PDB entry 4QV7 | X-ray diffraction, 2.60 A resolution | chains E and F of the 28 polymer chains in the assembly

Chain E:
Name: Proteasome subunit alpha type-6
Source organism: Saccharomyces cerevisiae
Notes: EC 3.4.25.1
UniProt: P40302 (PSA6_YEAST); residues 0-233 here correspond to UniProt positions 1-234 (UniProt number = residue number + 1)
Sequence (234 residues; row label = number of the first residue in the row; numbering starts at 0):
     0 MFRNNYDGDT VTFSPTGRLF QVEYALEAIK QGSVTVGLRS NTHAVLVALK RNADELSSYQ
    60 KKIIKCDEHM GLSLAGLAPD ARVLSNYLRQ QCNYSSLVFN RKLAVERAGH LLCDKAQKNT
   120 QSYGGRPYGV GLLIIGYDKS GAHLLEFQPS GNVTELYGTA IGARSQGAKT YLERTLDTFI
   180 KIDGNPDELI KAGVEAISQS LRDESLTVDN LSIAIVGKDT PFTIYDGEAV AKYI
Not modelled in the structure: 0-2
Swiss-Prot annotation at these positions:
  - modified residue: Ser13 (Phosphoserine)
  - cross-link: Lys190 (Glycyl lysine isopeptide (Lys-Gly) (interchain with G-Cter in ubiquitin))

Chain F:
Name: Probable proteasome subunit alpha type-7
Source organism: Saccharomyces cerevisiae
Notes: EC 3.4.25.1
UniProt: P21242 (PSA7_YEAST); residues -3 to 284 here correspond to UniProt positions 1-288 (UniProt number = residue number + 4)
Sequence (288 residues; row label = number of the first residue in the row; numbers below 1 keep their minus sign (Met-3 is residue -3)):
    -3 MTSIGTGYDL SNSVFSPDGR NFQVEYAVKA VENGTTSIGI KCNDGVVFAV EKLITSKLLV
    57 PQKNVKIQVV DRHIGCVYSG LIPDGRHLVN RGREEAASFK KLYKTPIPIP AFADRLGQYV
   117 QAHTLYNSVR PFGVSTIFGG VDKNGAHLYM LEPSGSYWGY KGAATGKGRQ SAKAELEKLV
   177 DHHPEGLSAR EAVKQAAKII YLAHEDNKEK DFELEISWCS LSETNGLHKF VKGDLLQEAI
   237 DFAQKEINGD DDEDEDDSDN VMSSDDENAP VATNANATTD QEGDIHLE
Not modelled in the structure: -3 to 1, 245-284
Swiss-Prot annotation at these positions:
  - modified residue: Thr-2 (N-acetylthreonine)

How chain E and chain F interact:
Pairs across the interface (61; chain E residue first):
  Asn4(E) - Leu6(F)
  Tyr5(E) - Asp5(F)  hydrogen bond
  Tyr5(E) - Leu6(F)  hydrophobic
  Thr9(E) - Arg126(F)
  Val10(E) - Gln19(F)
  Val10(E) - Ser124(F)
  Val10(E) - Val125(F)
  Val10(E) - Arg126(F)
  Thr11(E) - Leu6(F)
  Thr11(E) - Gln19(F)
  Phe12(E) - Gln19(F)
  Phe12(E) - Tyr22(F)  hydrophobic
  Phe12(E) - Ala23(F)  hydrophobic
  Phe12(E) - Arg126(F)
  Phe12(E) - Pro127(F)
  Ser13(E) - Tyr22(F)
  Pro14(E) - Tyr22(F)  hydrophobic
  Pro14(E) - Lys25(F)
  Thr15(E) - Lys25(F)
  Gly16(E) - Tyr22(F)
  Gly16(E) - Lys25(F)
  Gly16(E) - Ala26(F)
  Leu18(E) - Leu77(F)  hydrophobic
  Leu18(E) - Arg126(F)
  His109(E) - Arg82(F)
  Cys112(E) - Arg82(F)
  Asp113(E) - Arg82(F)  salt bridge
  Asp113(E) - Asn86(F)
  Gln116(E) - Pro79(F)
  Gln116(E) - Asp80(F)
  Gln116(E) - His83(F)  hydrogen bond
  Gln116(E) - Arg126(F)
  Thr119(E) - Arg126(F)  hydrogen bond (backbone-side chain)
  Gln120(E) - His119(F)
  Gln120(E) - Val125(F)
  Gln120(E) - Arg126(F)  hydrogen bond (backbone-backbone)
  Gln120(E) - Phe128(F)
  Ser121(E) - Ser124(F)
  Tyr122(E) - Ser124(F)  hydrogen bond (backbone-backbone)
  Ser149(E) - Pro79(F)
  Gly150(E) - Pro79(F)
  Asn151(E) - Ile78(F)
  Asn151(E) - Pro79(F)
  Thr153(E) - Leu55(F)
  Thr153(E) - Asn60(F)
  Glu154(E) - Val56(F)
  Glu154(E) - Lys59(F)
  Glu154(E) - Asn60(F)  hydrogen bond (backbone-side chain)
  Leu155(E) - Leu54(F)
  Leu155(E) - Leu55(F)
  Leu155(E) - Val56(F)
  Tyr156(E) - Leu54(F)  hydrogen bond (backbone-backbone)
  Tyr156(E) - Leu55(F)
  Tyr156(E) - Val56(F)
  Tyr156(E) - Pro57(F)
  Gly157(E) - Leu54(F)
  Lys168(E) - Leu54(F)
  Leu171(E) - Leu54(F)
  Glu172(E) - Ser52(F)  hydrogen bond
  Glu172(E) - Lys53(F)
  Leu175(E) - Lys53(F)
Other interface residues (no listed pair), chain E (34 interface residues in all): Arg38, Val152, Phe178
Other interface residues (no listed pair), chain F (30 interface residues in all): Asn123, Gly129

Summary:
The interface between chain E and chain F involves 34 residues on one side and 30 on the other; the contacts
include 8 hydrogen bonds and 1 salt bridge. Polar contacts include Asp113(E)-Arg82(F), Tyr5(E)-Asp5(F) and
Gln116(E)-His83(F).
Here chain E is Proteasome subunit alpha type-6 and chain F is Probable proteasome subunit alpha type-7, both
from Saccharomyces cerevisiae. Entry 4QV7 (yCP beta5-A50V mutant) was determined by X-ray diffraction (same
publication as 4QUX, 4QUY, 4QV0, 4QV1, 4QV3, 4QV4 and 42 further entries).
